4S0R - chains G and T of the 28 polymer chains in the assembly; structure by X-ray diffraction, 3.50 A resolution.

Chain G:
Name: Glutamine synthetase
Source organism: Bacillus subtilis
Notes: EC 6.3.1.2
UniProt: P12425 (GLNA_BACSU); numbering as in UniProt (aligned over 1-444)
Amino-acid sequence (447 residues; row label = number of the first residue in the row; numbers below 1 keep their minus sign (Gly-2 is residue -2)):
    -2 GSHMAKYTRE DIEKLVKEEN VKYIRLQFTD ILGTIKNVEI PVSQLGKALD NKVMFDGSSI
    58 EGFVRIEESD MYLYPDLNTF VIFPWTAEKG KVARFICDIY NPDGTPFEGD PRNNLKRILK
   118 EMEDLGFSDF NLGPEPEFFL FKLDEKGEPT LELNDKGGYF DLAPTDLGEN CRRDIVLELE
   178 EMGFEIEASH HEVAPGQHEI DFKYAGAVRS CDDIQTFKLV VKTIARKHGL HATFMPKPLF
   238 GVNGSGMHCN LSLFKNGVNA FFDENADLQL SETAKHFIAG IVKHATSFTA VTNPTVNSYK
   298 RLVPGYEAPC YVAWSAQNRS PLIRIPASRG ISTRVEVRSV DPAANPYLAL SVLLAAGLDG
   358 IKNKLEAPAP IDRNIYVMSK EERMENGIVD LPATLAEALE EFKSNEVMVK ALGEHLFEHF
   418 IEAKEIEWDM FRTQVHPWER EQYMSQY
Unresolved in the structure: -2 to 1
Sequence notes: expression tag (-2 to 0)
Ion coordination: Mg2+: Glu189, Glu196
Small-molecule neighbours: glutamine (GLN): Glu134, Tyr156, Glu189, Gln194, Glu196, Asn240, Gly241, His245, Arg298, Tyr303, Glu304, Ala305, Arg335
Reported in the primary citation:
  - catalytic residues: Glu304 (citing earlier work)

Chain T:
Name: TnrA peptide
Amino-acid sequence (15 residues; numbered 746 to 760; the number before each row is that of its first residue):
   746 KMLEGQNAHF RYKNR

Interface between chain G and chain T:
Contacting residue pairs (24; chain G residue first):
  Ala191(G) with Tyr757(T), hydrophobic
  Pro192(G) with Tyr757(T)
  Gly238(G) with Arg756(T)
  Val239(G) with Tyr757(T), hydrophobic
  Asn240(G) with Ala753(T); Tyr757(T), hydrogen bond
  Pro301(G) with Glu749(T); Gly750(T)
  Gly302(G) with Lys746(T); Gly750(T)
  Tyr303(G) with Gly750(T); Ala753(T), hydrophobic; Arg756(T), hydrogen bond; Tyr757(T)
  Tyr308(G) with Lys746(T), hydrogen bond
  Arg316(G) with Met747(T); Gly750(T); Gln751(T), hydrogen bond; His754(T)
  Arg370(G) with Met747(T), hydrogen bond
  Tyr373(G) with Lys746(T); Met747(T), hydrophobic
  Met375(G) with Lys746(T)
  Arg380(G) with Lys746(T)
Also at the interface, not in a pair above, chain G (15 interface residues in all): Val190
The authors on this interface:
  - hot spots on chain G (mutagenesis) - E424K: abolished binding to TnrA
  - hot spots on chain G (mutagenesis) - G59R: abolished binding to TnrA (citing earlier work)

In short:
15 residues of chain G face 9 of chain T across their interface, with 5 hydrogen bonds. Polar pairs include
Asn240(G)-Tyr757(T), Tyr303(G)-Arg756(T) and Tyr308(G)-Lys746(T). Ligands of chain G: glutamine. Glu189(G) and
Glu196(G) coordinate Mg2+. The paper reports the catalytic residue Glu304(G); E424K and G59R of chain G
abolish binding to TnrA.
Chain G is Glutamine synthetase (Bacillus subtilis) and chain T is TnrA peptide; the structure, Structure of
GS-TnrA complex, was determined by X-ray diffraction (same publication as 4RX6, 4R22, 4R24, 4R25 and 4R4E).
